Entry 6P0F (X-ray diffraction, 1.68 A resolution); this record covers chain A.

# Chain A
Molecule: GTPase subunit of restriction endonuclease
From: Thermococcus gammatolerans (strain DSM 15229 / JCM 11827 / EJ3)
UniProtKB: C5A3Z3 (C5A3Z3_THEGJ); residue numbers follow UniProt; this construct covers 1-185
Chain sequence (185 residues; each row starts with the number of its first residue):
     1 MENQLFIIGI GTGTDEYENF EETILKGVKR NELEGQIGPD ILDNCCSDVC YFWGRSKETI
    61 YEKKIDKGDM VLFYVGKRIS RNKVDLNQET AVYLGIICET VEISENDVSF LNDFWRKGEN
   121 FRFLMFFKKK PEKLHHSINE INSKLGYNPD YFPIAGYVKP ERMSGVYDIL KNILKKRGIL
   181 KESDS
Unresolved in the structure: 176-185
Modified residues: Mse1, Mse70, Mse125, Mse163 (selenomethionine; parent Met)
Cystine bridges: Cys45-Cys98, Cys46-Cys50

# In short
Chain A is GTPase subunit of restriction endonuclease (Thermococcus gammatolerans (strain DSM 15229 / JCM
11827 / EJ3)); the structure, N-terminal domain of Thermococcus Gammatolerans McrB, was determined by X-ray
diffraction, deposited together with 6P0G.
